4YVW - chains H and K of the 15 polymer chains in the assembly; structure by X-ray diffraction, 3.80 A resolution.

== Chain H (and K) ==
Protein: Capsid protein VP3
From: Enterovirus A71
Notes: chain K of this document is another copy of the same molecule, construct and numbering; everything in this record applies to it too
Reference sequence: F6KTB0 (F6KTB0_9ENTO); residues 1-242 here correspond to UniProt positions 324-565 (UniProt number = residue number + 323)
Chain sequence (242 residues; each row starts with the number of its first residue):
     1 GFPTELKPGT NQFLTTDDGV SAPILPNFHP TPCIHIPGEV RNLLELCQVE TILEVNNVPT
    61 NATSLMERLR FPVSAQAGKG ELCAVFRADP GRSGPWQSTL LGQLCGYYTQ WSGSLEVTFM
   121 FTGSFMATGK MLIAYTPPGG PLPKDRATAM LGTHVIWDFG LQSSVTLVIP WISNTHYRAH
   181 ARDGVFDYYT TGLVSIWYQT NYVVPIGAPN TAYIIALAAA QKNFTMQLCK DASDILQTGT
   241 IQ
Not modelled in the structure: 177-188, 237-242
Sequence notes: engineered mutation Gln227 (Lys550 in F6KTB0)

== How chain H and chain K interact ==
Contacting residue pairs (28; chain H residue first):
  Phe2(H) - Phe2(K)  hydrophobic
  Pro3(H) - Phe2(K)
  Thr4(H) - Phe2(K)
  Thr4(H) - Thr4(K)
  Glu5(H) - Gly1(K)
  Glu5(H) - Phe2(K)  hydrogen bond (backbone-backbone)
  Glu5(H) - Pro3(K)
  Glu5(H) - Thr4(K)  hydrogen bond (backbone-side chain)
  Leu6(H) - Thr4(K)
  Leu6(H) - Leu6(K)  hydrophobic
  Lys7(H) - Thr4(K)  hydrogen bond (backbone-backbone)
  Lys7(H) - Glu5(K)
  Pro8(H) - Glu5(K)
  Gly9(H) - Glu5(K)
  Thr10(H) - Thr4(K)
  Thr10(H) - Glu5(K)
  Thr10(H) - Leu6(K)
  Asn11(H) - Leu6(K)  hydrogen bond (backbone-backbone)
  Gln12(H) - Pro8(K)
  Asp17(H) - Lys7(K)  salt bridge
  Ala22(H) - Gln12(K)
  Ala22(H) - Leu14(K)  hydrophobic
  Pro23(H) - Leu14(K)
  Ile24(H) - Leu14(K)  hydrophobic
  Ile24(H) - Thr16(K)  hydrogen bond (backbone-side chain)
  Pro26(H) - Thr16(K)
  Phe28(H) - Leu228(K)  hydrophobic
  His29(H) - Gln227(K)  hydrogen bond (backbone-side chain)
Other interface residues (no listed pair), chain H (19 interface residues in all): Leu25
Other interface residues (no listed pair), chain K (14 interface residues in all): Thr10

== In short ==
19 residues of chain H and 14 residues of chain K are in contact; the contacts include 6 hydrogen bonds and 1
salt bridge. Polar pairs include Asp17(H)-Lys7(K), Glu5(H)-Thr4(K) and Ile24(H)-Thr16(K).
Chain H and chain K are both Capsid protein VP3 (Enterovirus A71); the structure, crystal structure of an
enterovirus 71/coxsackievirus A16 chimeric virus-like particle, was determined by X-ray diffraction (same
publication as 4YVS).
